PDB entry 1V1P | X-ray diffraction, 2.70 A resolution | chains A and B

[Chain A]
Name: Exotoxin 1
Source organism: Staphylococcus aureus
UniProt: Q9ZFS5 (Q9ZFS5_STAAU); aligned to UniProt positions 30-229 over residues 12-211 (the alignment contains insertions or deletions, so no single offset holds)
Chain sequence (211 residues; each row starts with the number of its first residue):
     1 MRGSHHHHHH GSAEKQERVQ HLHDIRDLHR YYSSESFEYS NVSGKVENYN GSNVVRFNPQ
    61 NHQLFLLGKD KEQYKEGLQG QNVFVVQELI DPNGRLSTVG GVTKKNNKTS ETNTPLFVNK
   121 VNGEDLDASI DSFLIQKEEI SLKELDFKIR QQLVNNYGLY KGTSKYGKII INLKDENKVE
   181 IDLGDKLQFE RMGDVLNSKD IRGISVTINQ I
Disordered / not traced: 1-20
Sequence notes: initiating methionine (1); expression tag (2-11); conflict Ser-12 (Ala30 in Q9ZFS5)

[Chain B]
Name: Exotoxin 1
Source organism: Staphylococcus aureus
UniProt: Q9ZFS5 (Q9ZFS5_STAAU); residues 12-213 here correspond to UniProt positions 30-231 (UniProt number = residue number + 18)
Chain sequence (213 residues; each row starts with the number of its first residue):
     1 MRGSHHHHHH GSAEKQERVQ HLHDIRDLHR YYSSESFEYS NVSGKVENYN GSNVVRFNPK
    61 DQNHQLFLLG KDKEQYKEGL QGQNVFVVQE LIDPNGRLST VGGVTKKNNK TSETNTPLFV
   121 NKVNGEDLDA SIDSFLIQKE EISLKELDFK IRQQLVNNYG LYKGTSKYGK IIINLKDENK
   181 VEIDLGDKLQ FERMGDVLNS KDIRGISVTI NQI
Disordered / not traced: 1-22
Sequence notes: initiating methionine (1); expression tag (2-11); conflict Ser-12 (Ala30 in Q9ZFS5)

[How chain A and chain B interact]
Residue-residue contacts - 58 pairs, chain A then chain B:
  Asn-113(A) / Asp-177(B)  hydrogen bond
  Asn-113(A) / Arg-204(B)  hydrogen bond (backbone-side chain)
  Thr-114(A) / Arg-204(B)
  Pro-115(A) / Arg-204(B)
  Phe-117(A) / Ile-172(B)
  Phe-117(A) / Asn-174(B)
  Phe-117(A) / Gly-205(B)
  Phe-117(A) / Ser-207(B)
  Asn-119(A) / Ser-207(B)
  Asn-119(A) / Thr-209(B)  hydrogen bond
  Val-121(A) / Val-123(B)  hydrophobic
  Val-121(A) / Thr-209(B)
  Val-121(A) / Asn-211(B)
  Gly-123(A) / Asn-211(B)  hydrogen bond (backbone-side chain)
  Glu-124(A) / Asn-211(B)
  Asp-125(A) / Asn-211(B)
  Leu-126(A) / Lys-170(B)  hydrogen bond (backbone-side chain)
  Leu-126(A) / Thr-209(B)
  Ala-128(A) / Ile-172(B)  hydrophobic
  Ala-128(A) / Lys-180(B)  hydrogen bond (backbone-side chain)
  Ala-128(A) / Glu-182(B)
  Ile-130(A) / Ile-172(B)  hydrophobic
  Ile-130(A) / Asn-174(B)
  Ile-130(A) / Glu-178(B)
  Ile-130(A) / Asn-179(B)
  Ile-130(A) / Lys-180(B)
  Asp-131(A) / Asn-174(B)
  Asp-131(A) / Glu-178(B)
  Ser-132(A) / Glu-178(B)  hydrogen bond (backbone-side chain)
  Gly-167(A) / Leu-128(B)
  Lys-168(A) / Leu-128(B)  hydrogen bond (side chain-backbone)
  Ile-170(A) / Phe-119(B)
  Ile-170(A) / Ala-130(B)  hydrophobic
  Ile-170(A) / Ile-132(B)  hydrophobic
  Asn-172(A) / Pro-117(B)
  Asn-172(A) / Phe-119(B)
  Asn-172(A) / Ile-132(B)
  Asn-172(A) / Asp-133(B)
  Asp-175(A) / Asp-133(B)
  Asp-175(A) / Ser-134(B)
  Glu-176(A) / Ile-132(B)
  Asn-177(A) / Ile-132(B)
  Lys-178(A) / Ala-130(B)  hydrogen bond (side chain-backbone)
  Lys-178(A) / Ile-132(B)
  Glu-180(A) / Ala-130(B)
  Arg-202(A) / Asn-115(B)  hydrogen bond (side chain-backbone)
  Arg-202(A) / Thr-116(B)
  Arg-202(A) / Pro-117(B)
  Gly-203(A) / Phe-119(B)
  Ile-204(A) / Phe-119(B)
  Ser-205(A) / Phe-119(B)
  Ser-205(A) / Asn-121(B)
  Ser-205(A) / Ser-207(B)  hydrogen bond
  Thr-207(A) / Asn-121(B)
  Thr-207(A) / Leu-128(B)
  Asn-209(A) / Val-123(B)
  Asn-209(A) / Gly-125(B)
  Asn-209(A) / Glu-126(B)
Interface residues without a listed pair, chain A (32 interface residues in all): Leu-116, Ser-129, Ile-171
Interface residues without a listed pair, chain B (29 interface residues in all): Asp-127, Gly-169, Ile-206

[Overview]
32 residues of chain A and 29 residues of chain B are in contact, with 11 hydrogen bonds. Polar contacts
include Asn-113(A)/Asp-177(B), Asn-113(A)/Arg-204(B) and Asn-119(A)/Thr-209(B).
Here chain A is Exotoxin 1 and chain B is Exotoxin 1, both from Staphylococcus aureus. Entry 1V1P (The
structure SSL from Staphylococcus Aureus from an orthorhombic crystal form) was determined by X-ray
diffraction.
